PDB entry 1ZEH | X-ray diffraction, 1.50 A resolution | chains A and B

# Chain A
Protein: Insulin
From: Homo sapiens
Notes: engineered mutation(s): CHAIN B, D, P28D
UniProtKB: P01308 (INS_HUMAN); residues 1-21 here correspond to UniProt positions 31-51 (UniProt number = residue number + 30)
Chain sequence (21 residues; each row starts with the number of its first residue):
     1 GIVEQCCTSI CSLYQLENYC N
Disulfides: Cys6-Cys11
Small-molecule neighbours: m-cresol (CRS): Cys6, Ser9, Ile10, Cys11, Leu16

# Chain B
Protein: Insulin
From: Homo sapiens
UniProtKB: P01308 (INS_HUMAN); residues 1-30 here correspond to UniProt positions 25-54 (UniProt number = residue number + 24)
Chain sequence (30 residues; row label = number of the first residue in the row):
     1 FVNQHLCGSH LVEALYLVCG ERGFFYTDKT
Differences from the reference sequence: engineered mutation Asp28 (Pro52 in P01308)
Ion coordination: Zn2+: His10 (together with chloride ion)
Small-molecule neighbours: m-cresol (CRS): Cys7, His10, Leu11, Ala14

# How chain A and chain B interact
Disulfides between the chains: Cys7(A)-Cys7(B), Cys20(A)-Cys19(B)
Contacting residue pairs (19; chain A residue first):
  Ile2(A) with Leu15(B), hydrophobic
  Val3(A) with Gln4(B)
  Cys6(A) with Leu11(B), hydrophobic
  Cys7(A) with Cys7(B), disulfide; Leu11(B), hydrophobic
  Leu13(A) with Ala14(B); Val18(B)
  Leu16(A) with Leu11(B), hydrophobic; Ala14(B), hydrophobic; Leu15(B)
  Glu17(A) with Arg22(B), salt bridge
  Tyr19(A) with Leu15(B), hydrophobic; Phe24(B)
  Cys20(A) with Cys19(B), disulfide; Gly23(B)
  Asn21(A) with Arg22(B); Gly23(B), hydrogen bond (backbone-backbone); Phe24(B); Phe25(B), hydrogen bond (side chain-backbone)
Also at the interface, not in a pair above, chain B (13 interface residues in all): Leu17, Tyr26

# Overview
The interface between chain A and chain B involves 10 residues on one side and 13 on the other; the contacts
include 2 disulfide bonds, 2 hydrogen bonds and 1 salt bridge. Among the polar pairs are Glu17(A)-Arg22(B),
Asn21(A)-Phe25(B) and Asn21(A)-Gly23(B).
Chain A is Insulin and chain B is Insulin, both from Homo sapiens; the structure, Structure of insulin, was
determined by X-ray diffraction (same publication as 1ZEI and 1ZEG).
